PDB entry 6D20 | X-ray diffraction, 1.94 A resolution | chain A

== Chain A ==
Protein: High affinity nerve growth factor receptor
From: Homo sapiens
Notes: EC 2.7.10.1
UniProtKB: P04629 (NTRK1_HUMAN), isoform P04629-4; residues 479-796 here correspond to UniProt positions 381-698 (UniProt number = residue number - 98)
Amino-acid sequence (320 residues; numbered 477 to 796; the number before each row is that of its first residue):
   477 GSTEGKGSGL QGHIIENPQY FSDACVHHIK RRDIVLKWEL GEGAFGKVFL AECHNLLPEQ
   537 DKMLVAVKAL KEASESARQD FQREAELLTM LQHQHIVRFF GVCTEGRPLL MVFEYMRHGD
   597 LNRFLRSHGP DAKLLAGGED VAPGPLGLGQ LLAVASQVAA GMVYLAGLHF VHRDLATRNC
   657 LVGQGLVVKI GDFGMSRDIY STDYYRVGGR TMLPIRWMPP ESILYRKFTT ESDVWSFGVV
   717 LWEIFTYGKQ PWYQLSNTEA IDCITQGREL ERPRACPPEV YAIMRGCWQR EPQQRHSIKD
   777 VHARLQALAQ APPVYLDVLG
Not modelled in the structure: 477-481, 494-499, 609-619, 685-686
Sequence notes: expression tag (477-478)
Residues lining bound ligands:
  - FQD (5-(4-fluorophenyl)thieno[2,3-d]pyrimidin-4(3H)-one): L512, K513, W514, E515, F525
  - FQG (5-{[2,4-dichloro-5-(pyridin-2-yl)benzene-1-carbonyl]amino}-N-(2-hydroxy-2-methylpropyl)-1-phenyl-1H-pyrazole-3-carboxamide): K482, G483, S484, G485, L486, K544, E560, L564, L567, I572, V573, M587, F589, L641, F646, H648, I666, G667, D668, F669, G670, R673
From the paper describing this entry:
  - binding site for FQG: D668

== Overview ==
Bound to chain A: compound FQD and compound FQG. From the paper: a binding site for FQG at D668.
Chain A is High affinity nerve growth factor receptor (Homo sapiens); the structure, Crystal structure of
Tyrosine-protein kinase receptor in complex with 5-(4-fluorophenyl)thieno[2,3-d]pyrimidin-4(3H)-one and
5-{[2,4-dichloro-5-(pyridin-2-yl)benzene-1-carbonyl]amino}-N-(2-hydroxy-2-methylpropyl)-1-phenyl-1H-pyrazole-3-carboxamide
Inhibitors, was determined by X-ray diffraction (same publication as 6D1Y, 6D1Z and 6D22).
